1QTX - chains A and B; structure by X-ray diffraction, 1.65 A resolution.

Chain A:
Name: Protein (calmodulin)
From: Escherichia coli
Sequence (148 residues; each row starts with the number of its first residue):
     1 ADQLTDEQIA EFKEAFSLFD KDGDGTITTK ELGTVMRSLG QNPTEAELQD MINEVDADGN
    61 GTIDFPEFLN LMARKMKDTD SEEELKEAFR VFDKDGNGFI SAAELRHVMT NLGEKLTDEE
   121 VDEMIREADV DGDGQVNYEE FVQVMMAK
Metal / ion sites: Ca2+ site 1: D20, D22, D24, T26, E31; Ca2+ site 2: D56, D58, N60, T62, E67; Ca2+ site 3: D93, D95, N97, F99, E104; Ca2+ site 4: D129, D131, D133, Q135, E140

Chain B:
Name: Protein (RS20)
Notes: fragment: calmodulin binding region from smooth muscle/nonmuscle myosin light chain kinase
UniProt: P11799 (MYLK_CHICK); residues 1-20 here correspond to UniProt positions 1731-1750 (UniProt number = residue number + 1730)
Sequence (21 residues; numbered 1 to 21; the number before each row is that of its first residue):
     1 RRKWQKTGHA VRAIGRLSSS X
Modified positions: NH2 (amino group) at position 21

Chain A / chain B interface:
Contacting residue pairs - 66 pairs, chain A then chain B:
  E7(A) - R2(B)  salt bridge
  A10(A) - R2(B)
  E11(A) - R2(B)
  E11(A) - Q5(B)  hydrogen bond
  E11(A) - H9(B)  salt bridge
  F12(A) - H9(B)
  E14(A) - R2(B)  salt bridge
  E14(A) - K6(B)
  A15(A) - K6(B)
  A15(A) - A10(B)
  S17(A) - K6(B)
  L18(A) - K6(B)
  L18(A) - T7(B)
  L18(A) - A10(B)  hydrophobic
  F19(A) - A10(B)
  F19(A) - I14(B)  hydrophobic
  L32(A) - L17(B)  hydrophobic
  V35(A) - I14(B)  hydrophobic
  M36(A) - I14(B)  hydrophobic
  L39(A) - I14(B)  hydrophobic
  Q41(A) - I14(B)
  M51(A) - L17(B)
  E54(A) - R16(B)
  E54(A) - L17(B)
  E54(A) - S19(B)  hydrogen bond
  F68(A) - A13(B)  hydrophobic
  L71(A) - A13(B)
  L71(A) - R16(B)  hydrogen bond (backbone-side chain)
  L71(A) - L17(B)  hydrophobic
  M72(A) - H9(B)
  M72(A) - R12(B)
  M72(A) - A13(B)  hydrophobic
  M72(A) - R16(B)
  R74(A) - R16(B)  hydrogen bond (backbone-side chain)
  M76(A) - R16(B)
  D78(A) - S20(B)
  E84(A) - R12(B)  salt bridge
  E84(A) - R16(B)  salt bridge
  A88(A) - V11(B)  hydrophobic
  A88(A) - R12(B)
  V91(A) - V11(B)  hydrophobic
  F92(A) - T7(B)
  F92(A) - G8(B)
  L105(A) - W4(B)  hydrophobic
  M109(A) - T7(B)
  L112(A) - T7(B)
  E114(A) - K6(B)  salt bridge
  E114(A) - T7(B)
  M124(A) - K3(B)
  M124(A) - W4(B)  hydrogen bond (backbone-side chain)
  E127(A) - R1(B)  hydrogen bond (side chain-backbone)
  E127(A) - W4(B)
  A128(A) - W4(B)  hydrophobic
  F141(A) - W4(B)  hydrophobic
  Q143(A) - R1(B)
  V144(A) - R1(B)
  V144(A) - W4(B)  hydrophobic
  V144(A) - Q5(B)  hydrogen bond (backbone-side chain)
  M145(A) - W4(B)
  M145(A) - Q5(B)
  M145(A) - G8(B)
  M145(A) - H9(B)
  M146(A) - R1(B)  hydrogen bond (backbone-side chain)
  M146(A) - Q5(B)  hydrogen bond (backbone-side chain)
  A147(A) - Q5(B)
  K148(A) - R1(B)  hydrogen bond (backbone-side chain)
Also at the interface, not in a pair above, chain A (48 interface residues in all): V55, A73, L85, E87, I100, L116, I125, V136
Also at the interface, not in a pair above, chain B (20 interface residues in all): G15, S18

In short:
48 residues of chain A face 20 of chain B across their interface, with 10 hydrogen bonds and 6 salt bridges.
Polar pairs include E7(A)-R2(B), E11(A)-H9(B) and E14(A)-R2(B). D20(A), D22(A), D24(A), T26(A) and E31(A)
coordinate Ca2+ site 1.
Here chain A is Protein (calmodulin) (Escherichia coli) and chain B is Protein (RS20). Entry 1QTX (The 1.65
angstrom structure of calmodulin RS20 peptide complex) was determined by X-ray diffraction.
